3GTG - chains B and J of the 13 polymer chains in the assembly; structure by X-ray diffraction, 3.78 A resolution.

# Chain B
Name: DNA-directed RNA polymerase II subunit RPB2
Source organism: Saccharomyces cerevisiae
Notes: EC 2.7.7.6; fragment: DNA-directed RNA polymerase II 140 kDa polypeptide
UniProtKB: P08518 (RPB2_YEAST); residue numbers follow UniProt; this construct covers 1-1224
Chain sequence (1224 residues; row label = number of the first residue in the row):
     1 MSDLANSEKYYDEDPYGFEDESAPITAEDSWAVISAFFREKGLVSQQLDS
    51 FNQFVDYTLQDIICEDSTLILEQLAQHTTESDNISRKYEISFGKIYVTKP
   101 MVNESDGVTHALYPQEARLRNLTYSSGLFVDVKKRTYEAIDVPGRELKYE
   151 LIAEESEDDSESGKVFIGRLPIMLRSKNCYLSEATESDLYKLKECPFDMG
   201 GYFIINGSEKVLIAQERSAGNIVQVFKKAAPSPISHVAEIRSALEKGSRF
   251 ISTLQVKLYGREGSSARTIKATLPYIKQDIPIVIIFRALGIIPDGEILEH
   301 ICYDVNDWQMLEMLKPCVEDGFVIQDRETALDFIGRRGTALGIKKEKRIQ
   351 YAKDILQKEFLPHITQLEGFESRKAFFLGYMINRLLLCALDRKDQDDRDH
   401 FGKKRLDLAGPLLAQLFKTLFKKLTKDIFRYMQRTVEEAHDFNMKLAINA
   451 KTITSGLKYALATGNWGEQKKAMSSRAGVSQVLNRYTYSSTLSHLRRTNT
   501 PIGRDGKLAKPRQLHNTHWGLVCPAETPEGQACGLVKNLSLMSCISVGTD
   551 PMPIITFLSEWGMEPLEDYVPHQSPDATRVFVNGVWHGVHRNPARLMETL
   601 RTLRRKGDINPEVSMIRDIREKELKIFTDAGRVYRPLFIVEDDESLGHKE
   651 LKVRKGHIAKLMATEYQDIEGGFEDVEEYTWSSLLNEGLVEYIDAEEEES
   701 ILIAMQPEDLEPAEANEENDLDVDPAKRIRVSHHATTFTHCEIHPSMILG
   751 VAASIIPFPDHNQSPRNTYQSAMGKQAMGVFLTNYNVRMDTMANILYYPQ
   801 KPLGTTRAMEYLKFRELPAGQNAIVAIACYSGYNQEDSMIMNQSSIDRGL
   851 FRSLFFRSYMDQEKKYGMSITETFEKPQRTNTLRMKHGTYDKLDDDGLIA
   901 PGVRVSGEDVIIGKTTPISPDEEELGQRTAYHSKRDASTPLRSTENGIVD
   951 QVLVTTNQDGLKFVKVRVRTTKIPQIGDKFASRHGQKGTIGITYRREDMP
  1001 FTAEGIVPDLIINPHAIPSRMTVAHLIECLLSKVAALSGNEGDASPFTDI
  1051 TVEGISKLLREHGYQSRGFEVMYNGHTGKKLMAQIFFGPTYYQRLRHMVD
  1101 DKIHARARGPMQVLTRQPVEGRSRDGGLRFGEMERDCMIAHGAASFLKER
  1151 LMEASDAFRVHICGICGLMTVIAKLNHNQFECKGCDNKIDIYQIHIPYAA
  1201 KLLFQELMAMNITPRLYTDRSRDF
Not modelled in the structure: 1-19, 135-163, 503-508, 920-932, 1221-1224
Bound ions: Zn2+: Cys1163, Cys1166, Cys1182
From the paper describing this entry:
  - binding site for the 12-nt RNA strand: Glu529 to Gln531, Tyr769

# Chain J
Name: DNA-directed RNA polymerases I, II, and III subunit RPABC5
Source organism: Saccharomyces cerevisiae
Notes: fragment: DNA-directed RNA polymerases I/II/III subunit 10
UniProtKB: P22139 (RPAB5_YEAST); residues 1-70 here = UniProt positions 1-70
Chain sequence (70 residues; each row starts with the number of its first residue):
     1 MIVPVRCFSCGKVVGDKWESYLNLLQEDELDEGTALSRLGLKRYCCRRMI
    51 LTHVDLIEKFLRYNPLEKRD
Not modelled in the structure: 66-70
Bound ions: Zn2+: Cys10, Cys45
Swiss-Prot annotation at these positions:
  - binding site (Zn(2+)): Cys7, Cys10, Cys45, Cys46
  - cross-link: Lys59 (Glycyl lysine isopeptide (Lys-Gly) (interchain with G-Cter in ubiquitin))

# Interface between chain B and chain J
Contacting residue pairs (58; chain B residue first):
  Tyr190(B) - Lys59(J)
  Tyr190(B) - Arg62(J)
  Tyr190(B) - Tyr63(J)
  Lys193(B) - Pro65(J)
  Cys195(B) - Tyr63(J)
  Pro196(B) - Tyr63(J)
  Thr783(B) - Phe60(J)
  Thr783(B) - Tyr63(J)
  Asn784(B) - Tyr63(J)  hydrogen bond (backbone-side chain)
  Tyr785(B) - Met1(J)
  Tyr785(B) - Phe60(J)  hydrophobic
  Tyr797(B) - Met1(J)
  Tyr798(B) - Ile2(J)
  Tyr798(B) - Val3(J)
  Tyr798(B) - Pro4(J)  hydrophobic
  Pro799(B) - Met1(J)
  Gln800(B) - Arg48(J)
  Gln800(B) - Met49(J)
  Gln800(B) - Thr52(J)
  Lys801(B) - Leu51(J)
  Lys801(B) - Thr52(J)  hydrogen bond (backbone-backbone)
  Lys801(B) - Val54(J)
  Leu803(B) - Leu51(J)  hydrophobic
  Leu803(B) - Thr52(J)
  Arg815(B) - Val54(J)
  Glu816(B) - Leu56(J)
  Asn822(B) - Arg48(J)
  Asn822(B) - Thr52(J)
  Ala823(B) - Arg48(J)
  Ile824(B) - Tyr44(J)  hydrophobic
  Ser845(B) - Phe8(J)
  Arg848(B) - Cys7(J)
  Arg848(B) - Phe8(J)  hydrogen bond (side chain-backbone)
  Arg848(B) - Cys10(J)
  Arg848(B) - Gly11(J)
  Gly849(B) - Phe8(J)
  Leu850(B) - Phe8(J)  hydrophobic
  Arg996(B) - Ser9(J)
  Arg996(B) - Cys10(J)
  Glu1004(B) - Arg43(J)  hydrogen bond (backbone-side chain)
  Ile1006(B) - Arg43(J)
  Ile1006(B) - Cys45(J)  hydrophobic
  Val1007(B) - Ser9(J)
  Asp1009(B) - Phe8(J)
  Asp1009(B) - Ser9(J)  hydrogen bond (side chain-backbone)
  Asp1009(B) - Arg48(J)  salt bridge
  Lys1033(B) - Tyr44(J)
  Ala1035(B) - Leu51(J)
  Ala1036(B) - Arg47(J)  hydrogen bond (backbone-side chain)
  Leu1037(B) - Arg47(J)  hydrogen bond (backbone-side chain)
  Ser1038(B) - Gly33(J)
  Gly1039(B) - Glu32(J)
  Gly1039(B) - Leu51(J)
  Asn1040(B) - Asp31(J)
  Asn1040(B) - Leu51(J)
  Tyr1064(B) - Tyr44(J)
  Glu1070(B) - Tyr44(J)  hydrogen bond
  Phe1087(B) - Tyr44(J)
Other interface residues (no listed pair), chain B (43 interface residues in all): Glu194, Phe197, Val780, Gln821, Asn842, Ser844
Other interface residues (no listed pair), chain J (29 interface residues in all): Arg6, His53

# In short
The interface between chain B and chain J involves 43 residues on one side and 29 on the other, with 8
hydrogen bonds and 1 salt bridge. Polar pairs include Asp1009(B)-Arg48(J), Asn784(B)-Tyr63(J) and
Arg848(B)-Phe8(J). From the paper: a binding site for the 12-nt RNA strand at Glu529(B) and Tyr769(B).
Here chain B is DNA-directed RNA polymerase II subunit RPB2 and chain J is DNA-directed RNA polymerases I, II,
and III subunit RPABC5, both from Saccharomyces cerevisiae. Entry 3GTG (Backtracked RNA polymerase II complex
with 12mer RNA) was determined by X-ray diffraction (same publication as 3GTJ, 3GTK, 3GTL, 3GTM, 3GTO, 3GTP
and 3GTQ).
